Entry 1UOT (X-ray diffraction, 3.00 A resolution); this record covers chain P.

[Chain P]
Molecule: Complement decay-accelerating factor
Organism: Homo sapiens
Notes: fragment: extracellular scr domains 3 & 4, residues 161-285
Reference sequence: P08174 (DAF_HUMAN); residues 5-129 here correspond to UniProt positions 161-285 (UniProt number = residue number + 156)
Amino-acid sequence (125 residues; row label = number of the first residue in the row):
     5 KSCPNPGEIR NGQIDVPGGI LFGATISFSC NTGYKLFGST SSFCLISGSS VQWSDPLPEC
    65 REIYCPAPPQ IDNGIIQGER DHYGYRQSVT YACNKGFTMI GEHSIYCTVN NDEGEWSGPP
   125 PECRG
Disulfides: C7-C48, C34-C64, C69-C111, C97-C127

[Summary]
Chain P is Complement decay-accelerating factor (Homo sapiens); the structure, Human CD55 domains 3 & 4, was
determined by X-ray diffraction (same publication as 1H2Q, 1H03, 1H04 and 1H2P).
